Entry 5H8E (X-ray diffraction, 2.15 A resolution); this record covers chain A.

[Chain A]
Name: Casein kinase II subunit alpha
Source organism: Homo sapiens
Notes: EC 2.7.11.1
UniProt: P68400 (CSK21_HUMAN); numbering as in UniProt (aligned over 1-333)
Sequence (333 residues; row label = number of the first residue in the row):
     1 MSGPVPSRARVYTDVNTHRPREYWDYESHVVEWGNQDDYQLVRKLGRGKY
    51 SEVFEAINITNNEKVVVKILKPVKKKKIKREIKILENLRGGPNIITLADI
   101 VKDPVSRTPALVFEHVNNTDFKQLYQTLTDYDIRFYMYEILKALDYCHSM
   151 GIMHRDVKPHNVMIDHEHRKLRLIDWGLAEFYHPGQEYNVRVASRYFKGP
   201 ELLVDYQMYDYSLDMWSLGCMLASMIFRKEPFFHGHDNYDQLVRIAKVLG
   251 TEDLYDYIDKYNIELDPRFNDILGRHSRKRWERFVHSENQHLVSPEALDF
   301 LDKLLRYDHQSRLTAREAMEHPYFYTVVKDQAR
Not modelled in the structure: 1, 333
UniProt features mapped onto this chain:
  - region: Q36 to L41 (Interaction with beta subunit)
  - active site: D156 (Proton acceptor)
  - binding site (ATP): L45 to V53, K68
  - natural variant: R47 (R47Q: In OCNDS), Y50 (Y50S: In OCNDS), D175 (D175G: In OCNDS), K198 (K198R: In OCNDS)
Ligand contacts: 5Y3 (N-[2-[2-azanylethyl(methyl)amino]-5-[[3-cyano-7-(cyclopropylamino)pyrazolo[1,5-a]pyrimidin-5-yl]amino]phenyl]ethanamide): L45, G46, R47, G48, S51, V53, V66, K68, I95, F113, E114, H115, V116, N117, N118, N161, M163, I174, D175
From the paper describing this entry:
  - binding site for 5Y3: N161

[In short]
Ligands of chain A: compound 5Y3. Curated annotation (UniProt) lists active-site residue D156 and 10
ATP-binding residues. From the paper: a binding site for 5Y3 at N161.
Chain A is Casein kinase II subunit alpha (Homo sapiens); the structure, Crystal structure of CK2 with
compound 7h, was determined by X-ray diffraction, deposited together with 5H8B.
